PDB entry 1VQH | X-ray diffraction, 1.80 A resolution | chain A

[Chain A]
Protein: Gene V protein
Source organism: Enterobacteria phage f1
UniProt: P69543 (VHED_BPF1); numbering as in UniProt (aligned over 1-87)
Chain sequence (87 residues; row label = number of the first residue in the row):
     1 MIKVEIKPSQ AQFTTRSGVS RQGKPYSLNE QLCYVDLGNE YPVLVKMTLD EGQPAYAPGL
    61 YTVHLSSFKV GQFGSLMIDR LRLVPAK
Unresolved in the structure: 87
Construct notes: engineered mutation Met47 (Ile in P69543)
Swiss-Prot annotation at these positions:
  - site: Arg16 (Involved in DNA binding), Arg21 (Involved in DNA binding), Tyr26 (Involved in DNA binding), Tyr34 (Involved in DNA binding), Tyr41 (Involved in DNA binding, and in the dimer-dimer interactions of the protein-ssDNA complex), Lys46 (Involved in DNA binding)

[Summary]
Chain A is Gene V protein (Enterobacteria phage f1); the structure, Gene V protein mutant with ile 47 replaced
by met 47 (I47M), was determined by X-ray diffraction (same publication as 1VQA, 1VQC, 1VQD, 1VQE and 1VQG).
